4L58 - chains A and B; structure by X-ray diffraction, 1.48 A resolution.

== Chain A ==
Protein: Histone-lysine N-methyltransferase MLL5
Organism: Homo sapiens
Notes: EC 2.1.1.43; fragment: PHD-type zinc finger domain residues 117-181
Reference sequence: Q8IZD2 (MLL5_HUMAN); residues 1-65 here correspond to UniProt positions 117-181 (UniProt number = residue number + 116)
Sequence (69 residues; row label = number of the first residue in the row; numbers below 1 keep their minus sign (Gly-3 is residue -3)):
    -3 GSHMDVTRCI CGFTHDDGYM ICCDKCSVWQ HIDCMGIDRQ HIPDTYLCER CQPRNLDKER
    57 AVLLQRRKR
Not modelled in the structure: -3 to 0
Construct notes: expression tag (-3 to 0)
Metal / ion sites: Zn2+ site 1: Cys5, Cys7, His27, Cys30; Zn2+ site 2: Cys19, Cys22, Cys44, Cys47
Reported in the primary citation:
  - conformationally variable residues (loop rearrangement, side-chain flip): Gly8 to Tyr15
  - contacts within the chain: His11-Gln61 (hydrogen bond)
  - mutagenesis - F9A: unchanged binding to Histone H3 peptide (chain B)
  - mutagenesis - D12K, W25A: decreased localization
  - mutagenesis - F9A: unchanged localization to H3K4me3-enriched chromatin
  - mutagenesis - W25A: abolished binding to Histone H3 peptide (chain B)
  - mutagenesis - D12K, Y15A (six- to 13-fold), Y15K (six- to 13-fold): decreased binding to Histone H3 peptide (chain B)

== Chain B ==
Protein: Histone H3 peptide
Sequence (12 residues; each row starts with the number of its first residue):
     1 ARTKQTARKS TG
Not modelled in the structure: 8-12
Modified positions: Lys4 (n-trimethyllysine; M3L)
Reported in the primary citation:
  - post-translational modification sites: Thr3, Lys4, Thr6

== Interface between chain A and chain B ==
Residue-residue contacts (20):
  Thr3(A) - Lys4(B)
  Asp12(A) - Lys4(B)
  Asp12(A) - Thr6(B)  hydrogen bond
  Gly14(A) - Lys4(B)
  Gly14(A) - Gln5(B)
  Gly14(A) - Thr6(B)
  Tyr15(A) - Lys4(B)
  Tyr15(A) - Gln5(B)
  Met16(A) - Thr3(B)
  Met16(A) - Lys4(B)  hydrogen bond (backbone-backbone)
  Ile17(A) - Ala1(B)  hydrophobic
  Ile17(A) - Arg2(B)
  Cys18(A) - Arg2(B)  hydrogen bond (backbone-backbone)
  Trp25(A) - Arg2(B)
  Trp25(A) - Thr3(B)
  Trp25(A) - Lys4(B)
  Ile38(A) - Ala1(B)  hydrophobic
  Pro39(A) - Ala1(B)  hydrogen bond (backbone-backbone)
  Asp40(A) - Ala1(B)  hydrogen bond (backbone-backbone)
  Tyr42(A) - Ala1(B)  hydrophobic
Interface features reported in the paper:
  - specific contacts: Asp12(A)-Lys4(B), Asp12(A)-Thr6(B) (hydrogen bond), Gly14(A)-Thr6(B), Tyr15(A)-Gln5(B) (hydrogen bond), Tyr15(A)-Thr3(B) (hydrophobic contact), Met16(A)-Lys4(B) (backbone contact), Ile17(A)-Ala1(B) (hydrophobic contact), Ile17(A)-Thr3(B) (hydrophobic contact), Cys18(A)-Arg2(B) (backbone contact), Trp25(A)-Lys4(B), Ile38(A)-Ala1(B) (hydrophobic contact), Ile38(A)-Thr3(B) (hydrophobic contact), Pro39(A)-Ala1(B) (backbone contact), Asp40(A)-Ala1(B) (backbone contact)

== In short ==
12 residues of chain A face 6 of chain B across their interface; the contacts include 5 hydrogen bonds. Among
the polar pairs are Asp12(A)-Thr6(B), Met16(A)-Lys4(B) and Cys18(A)-Arg2(B). The authors report contacts
between Asp12(A) and Lys4(B), Gly14(A) and Thr6(B) and Trp25(A) and Lys4(B); hydrogen bonds between Asp12(A)
and Thr6(B) and Tyr15(A) and Gln5(B); hydrophobic contacts between Tyr15(A) and Thr3(B), Ile17(A) and Ala1(B)
and Ile17(A) and Thr3(B) among others. From the paper: D12K, Y15A and Y15K of chain A reduce binding to
Histone H3 peptide (chain B); modification sites Thr3(B), Lys4(B) and Thr6(B); 5 substitutions were tested in
all.
Here chain A is Histone-lysine N-methyltransferase MLL5 (Homo sapiens) and chain B is Histone H3 peptide.
Entry 4L58 (Crystal structure of the MLL5 PHD finger in complex with H3K4me3) was determined by X-ray
diffraction.
